PDB entry 2FDW | X-ray diffraction, 2.05 A resolution | chain A

== Chain A ==
Name: Cytochrome P450 2A6
From: Homo sapiens
Notes: EC 1.14.14.1
Reference sequence: P11509 (CP2A6_HUMAN); residue numbers follow UniProt; this construct covers 29-494
Sequence (476 residues; row label = number of the first residue in the row):
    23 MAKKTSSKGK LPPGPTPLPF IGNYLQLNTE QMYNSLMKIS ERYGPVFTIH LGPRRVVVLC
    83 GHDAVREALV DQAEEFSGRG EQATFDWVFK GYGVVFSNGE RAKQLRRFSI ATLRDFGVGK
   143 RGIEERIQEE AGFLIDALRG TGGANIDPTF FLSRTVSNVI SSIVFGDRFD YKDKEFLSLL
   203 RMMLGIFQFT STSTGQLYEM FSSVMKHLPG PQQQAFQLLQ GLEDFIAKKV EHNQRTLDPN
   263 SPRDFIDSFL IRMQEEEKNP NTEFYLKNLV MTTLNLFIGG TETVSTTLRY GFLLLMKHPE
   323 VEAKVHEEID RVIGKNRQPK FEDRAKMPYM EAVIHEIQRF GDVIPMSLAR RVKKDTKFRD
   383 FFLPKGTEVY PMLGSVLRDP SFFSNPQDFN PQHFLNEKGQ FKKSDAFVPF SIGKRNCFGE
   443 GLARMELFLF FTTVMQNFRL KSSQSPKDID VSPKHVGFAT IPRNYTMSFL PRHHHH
Unresolved in the structure: 23-29, 495-498
Sequence notes: cloning artifact (23-28); expression tag (495-498)
Metal / ion sites: heme Fe: C439 (together with (5-(pyridin-3-yl)furan-2-yl)methanamine)
Small-molecule neighbours:
  - (5-(pyridin-3-yl)furan-2-yl)methanamine (D3G): F107, F111, V117, F118, F209, N297, I300, G301, T305, I366, L370, F480
  - heme (HEM): L91, R101, V116, V117, R128, L135, I182, L298, G301, G302, T305, V306, T309, Q360, I366, S369, L370, R372, L395, P431, F432, S433, I434, R437, N438, C439, F440, G441, L444, A445, L449
UniProt features mapped onto this chain:
  - binding site (substrate): F107, N297
  - binding site (heme): C439
  - natural variant: S29 (S29N: In allele CYP2A6*14), V110 (V110L: In allele CYP2A6*24), F118 (F118L: In allele CYP2A6*25 and allele CYP2A6*26), R128 (R128L: In allele CYP2A6*26; R128Q: In allele CYP2A6*6), S131 (S131A: In allele CYP2A6*26), L160 (L160H: In allele CYP2A6*2), K194 (K194E: In allele CYP2A6*15), R203 (R203C: In allele CYP2A6*23; R203S: In allele CYP2A6*16), V365 (V365M: In allele CYP2A6*17), N418 (N418D: In allele CYP2A6*28), E419 (E419D: In allele CYP2A6*28), N438 (N438Y: In allele CYP2A6*24), 3 further natural variant entries in UniProt
  - mutagenesis: I208 (I208S: Increases phenacetin O-deethylation activity 10 fold; when associated with F-300 and A-301. Increases phenacetin O-deethylation activity 38 fold; when associated with F-300; A-301 and G-369), S213 (S213A: No effect on phenacetin O-deethylation activity), I300 (I300F: Increases phenacetin O-deethylation activity 3 fold. Increases phenacetin O-deethylation activity 8 fold; when associated with A-301. Increases phenacetin O-deethylation activity 10 fold ...), G301 (G301A: Slightly decreases phenacetin O-deethylation activity. Increases phenacetin O-deethylation activity 8 fold; when associated with F-300. Increases phenacetin O-deethylation activity 10 fold ...), S369 (S369G: Increases phenacetin O-deethylation activity 3 fold. Increases phenacetin O-deethylation activity 38 fold; when associated with S-208; F-300 and A-301), R372 (R372H: Increases phenacetin O-deethylation activity 2 fold)

== Overview ==
Ligands of chain A: heme and (5-(pyridin-3-yl)furan-2-yl)methanamine. UniProt lists substrate-binding residues
F107 and N297, heme-binding residue C439 and 6 mutagenesis sites.
Chain A is Cytochrome P450 2A6 (Homo sapiens); the structure, Crystal Structure Of Human Microsomal P450 2A6
with the inhibitor (5-(Pyridin-3-yl)furan-2-yl)methanamine bound, was determined by X-ray diffraction (same
publication as 2FDU, 2FDV and 2FDY).
